PDB entry 7NLV | X-ray diffraction, 1.29 A resolution | chains AAA and BBB of the 4 polymer chains in the assembly

# Chain AAA (and BBB)
Molecule: Streptavidin
From: Streptomyces avidinii
Notes: chain BBB of this document is another copy of the same molecule, construct and numbering; everything in this record applies to it too
UniProtKB: P22629 (SAV_STRAV); residues 13-139 here correspond to UniProt positions 37-163 (UniProt number = residue number + 24)
Sequence (128 residues; numbered 12 to 139; the number before each row is that of its first residue):
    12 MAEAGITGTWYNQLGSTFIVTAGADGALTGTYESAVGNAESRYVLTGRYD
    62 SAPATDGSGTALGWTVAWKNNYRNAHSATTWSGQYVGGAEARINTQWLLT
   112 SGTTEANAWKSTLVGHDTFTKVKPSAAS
Not modelled in the structure: 12-15, 133-139 (chain BBB: 12-15, 134-139)
Differences from the reference sequence: initiating methionine (12)
Small-molecule neighbours: UJE (5-((3aS,4S,6aR)-2-oxohexahydro-1H-thieno[3,4-d]imidazol-4-yl)-N-((S)-pyrrolidin-3-yl)pentanamide): Asn23, Leu25, Ser27, Tyr43, Ser45, Val47, Gly48, Asn49, Ala50, Trp79, Ala86, Ser88, Thr90, Trp92, Trp108, Leu110, Ser112, Leu124, Asp128
UniProt features mapped onto this chain:
  - motif: Arg59 to Asp61 (Cell attachment site)
  - binding site (biotin): Tyr43, Tyr54, Trp92, Trp108, Trp120
Reported in the primary citation:
  - binding site for UJE: Ser112
  - mutagenesis - K121M, L124W: increased catalytic activity
  - mutagenesis - S112E (71% to 43%), K121A: decreased catalytic activity
  - mutagenesis - K121R: unchanged catalytic activity

# How chain AAA and chain BBB interact
Contacting residue pairs (87; chain AAA residue first):
  Val55(AAA) - Arg59(BBB)
  Thr57(AAA) - Thr57(BBB)  hydrogen bond
  Thr57(AAA) - Gly58(BBB)
  Thr57(AAA) - Arg59(BBB)
  Gly58(AAA) - Thr57(BBB)
  Arg59(AAA) - Val55(BBB)
  Arg59(AAA) - Thr57(BBB)
  Arg59(AAA) - Thr76(BBB)
  Arg59(AAA) - Ala78(BBB)
  Tyr60(AAA) - Ala78(BBB)
  Asp61(AAA) - Lys80(BBB)
  Asp61(AAA) - Asn85(BBB)  hydrogen bond
  Asp61(AAA) - His87(BBB)  salt bridge
  Ser62(AAA) - Lys80(BBB)
  Ala63(AAA) - Lys80(BBB)
  Ala63(AAA) - Asn85(BBB)  hydrogen bond (backbone-side chain)
  Ala63(AAA) - His87(BBB)  hydrogen bond (backbone-side chain)
  Pro64(AAA) - His87(BBB)
  Ala65(AAA) - His87(BBB)
  Asp67(AAA) - Thr115(BBB)
  Ser69(AAA) - Gly113(BBB)
  Ser69(AAA) - Thr114(BBB)
  Ser69(AAA) - Thr115(BBB)
  Gly70(AAA) - Gly113(BBB)
  Gly70(AAA) - Thr114(BBB)  hydrogen bond (backbone-backbone)
  Ala72(AAA) - His87(BBB)
  Ala72(AAA) - Ser88(BBB)
  Ala72(AAA) - Ala89(BBB)
  Ala72(AAA) - Thr111(BBB)
  Ala72(AAA) - Gly113(BBB)
  Leu73(AAA) - Ala89(BBB)
  Gly74(AAA) - Thr76(BBB)
  Gly74(AAA) - Thr91(BBB)
  Trp75(AAA) - Thr76(BBB)  hydrogen bond (backbone-side chain)
  Thr76(AAA) - Arg59(BBB)
  Thr76(AAA) - Gly74(BBB)
  Thr76(AAA) - Trp75(BBB)  hydrogen bond (side chain-backbone)
  Ala78(AAA) - Arg59(BBB)
  Ala78(AAA) - Tyr60(BBB)
  Lys80(AAA) - Asp61(BBB)
  Lys80(AAA) - Ser62(BBB)
  Lys80(AAA) - Ala63(BBB)
  Asn85(AAA) - Asp61(BBB)  hydrogen bond
  Asn85(AAA) - Ala63(BBB)  hydrogen bond (side chain-backbone)
  His87(AAA) - Asp61(BBB)  salt bridge
  His87(AAA) - Ala63(BBB)
  His87(AAA) - Pro64(BBB)
  His87(AAA) - Ala65(BBB)
  His87(AAA) - Ala72(BBB)
  Ser88(AAA) - Ala72(BBB)
  Ala89(AAA) - Ala72(BBB)
  Ala89(AAA) - Leu73(BBB)
  Ala89(AAA) - Ser93(BBB)
  Thr91(AAA) - Gly74(BBB)
  Thr91(AAA) - Thr91(BBB)  hydrogen bond
  Thr91(AAA) - Trp92(BBB)
  Thr91(AAA) - Ser93(BBB)
  Trp92(AAA) - Thr91(BBB)
  Ser93(AAA) - Ala89(BBB)  hydrogen bond (side chain-backbone)
  Ser93(AAA) - Thr91(BBB)
  Ser93(AAA) - Leu109(BBB)  hydrogen bond (side chain-backbone)
  Ser93(AAA) - Thr111(BBB)  hydrogen bond
  Gly94(AAA) - Thr111(BBB)  hydrogen bond (backbone-side chain)
  Gln95(AAA) - Ser112(BBB)
  Gln95(AAA) - Gly113(BBB)
  Gln95(AAA) - Thr114(BBB)  hydrogen bond (side chain-backbone)
  Gln95(AAA) - Ser122(BBB)
  Gln107(AAA) - Leu109(BBB)
  Gln107(AAA) - Thr123(BBB)  hydrogen bond
  Trp108(AAA) - Leu109(BBB)
  Leu109(AAA) - Ser93(BBB)  hydrogen bond (backbone-side chain)
  Leu109(AAA) - Gln107(BBB)
  Leu109(AAA) - Trp108(BBB)
  Leu109(AAA) - Leu109(BBB)  hydrophobic
  Thr111(AAA) - Ala72(BBB)
  Thr111(AAA) - Ser93(BBB)  hydrogen bond
  Thr111(AAA) - Gly94(BBB)  hydrogen bond (side chain-backbone)
  Ser112(AAA) - Gln95(BBB)
  Gly113(AAA) - Gly70(BBB)
  Gly113(AAA) - Ala72(BBB)
  Gly113(AAA) - Gln95(BBB)
  Thr114(AAA) - Ser69(BBB)
  Thr114(AAA) - Gly70(BBB)  hydrogen bond (backbone-backbone)
  Thr114(AAA) - Gln95(BBB)  hydrogen bond (backbone-side chain)
  Thr115(AAA) - Gly68(BBB)
  Ser122(AAA) - Gln95(BBB)
  Thr123(AAA) - Gln107(BBB)  hydrogen bond
Interface residues without a listed pair, chain AAA (44 interface residues in all): Gly68, Val77, Leu110, Glu116, Ala119
Interface residues without a listed pair, chain BBB (44 interface residues in all): Asp67, Val77, Val97, Leu110, Ala119

# Summary
Chain AAA and chain BBB each contribute 44 residues to their interface, with 22 hydrogen bonds and 2 salt
bridges. Polar pairs include Asp61(AAA)-His87(BBB), Thr57(AAA)-Thr57(BBB) and Asp61(AAA)-Asn85(BBB). The paper
reports a binding site for UJE at Ser112(AAA); K121M and L124W of chain AAA increase catalytic activity; 5
substitutions were tested in all.
Both chains are Streptavidin (Streptomyces avidinii). Entry 7NLV (WILDTYPE CORE-STREPTAVIDIN WITH a conjugated
BIOTINYLATED PYRROLIDINE II) was determined by X-ray diffraction, deposited together with 6ZYT.
